Entry 8DBS (electron microscopy, 3.50 A resolution); this record covers chains C and F of the 22 polymer chains in the assembly.

# Chain C
Molecule: ATP synthase subunit alpha
Organism: Escherichia coli
Notes: EC 7.1.2.2
Reference sequence: A0A7U9G3U3 (A0A7U9G3U3_ECOLX); numbering as in UniProt (aligned over 1-513)
Sequence (513 residues; numbered 1 to 513; the number before each row is that of its first residue):
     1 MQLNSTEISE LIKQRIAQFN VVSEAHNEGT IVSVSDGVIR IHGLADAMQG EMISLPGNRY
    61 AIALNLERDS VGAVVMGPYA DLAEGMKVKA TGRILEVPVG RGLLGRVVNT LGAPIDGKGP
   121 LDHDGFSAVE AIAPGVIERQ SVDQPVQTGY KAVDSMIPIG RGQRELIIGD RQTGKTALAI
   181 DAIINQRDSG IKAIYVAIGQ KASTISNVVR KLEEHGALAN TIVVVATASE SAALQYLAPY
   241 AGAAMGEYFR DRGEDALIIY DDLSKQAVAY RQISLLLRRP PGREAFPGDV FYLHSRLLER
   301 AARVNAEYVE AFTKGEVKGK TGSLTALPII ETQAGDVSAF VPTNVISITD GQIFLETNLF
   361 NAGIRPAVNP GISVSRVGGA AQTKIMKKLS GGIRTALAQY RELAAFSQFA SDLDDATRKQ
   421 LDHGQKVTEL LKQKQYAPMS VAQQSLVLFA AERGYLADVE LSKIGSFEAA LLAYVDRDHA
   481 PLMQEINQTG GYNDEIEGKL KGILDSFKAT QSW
Not modelled in the structure: 1, 512-513
Differences from the reference sequence: conflict A47 (Cys in A0A7U9G3U3), A90 (Cys in A0A7U9G3U3), A193 (Cys in A0A7U9G3U3), A243 (Cys in A0A7U9G3U3)
Bound ions: Mg2+: T176 (together with ATP)
Small-molecule neighbours: ATP (adenosine-5'-triphosphate): Y150, D170, R171, Q172, T173, G174, K175, T176, A177, F360, R365, P366, Q433, K434, Q435

# Chain F
Molecule: ATP synthase subunit beta
Organism: Escherichia coli
Notes: EC 7.1.2.2
Reference sequence: A0A192CEZ8 (A0A192CEZ8_ECOLX); residues 0-459 here correspond to UniProt positions 1-460 (UniProt number = residue number + 1)
Sequence (460 residues; numbered 0 to 459; the number before each row is that of its first residue; numbering starts at 0):
     0 MATGKIVQVI GAVVDVEFPQ DAVPRVYDAL EVQNGNERLV LEVQQQLGGG IVRTIAMGSS
    60 DGLRRGLDVK DLEHPIEVPV GKATLGRIMN VLGEPVDMKG EIGEEERWAI HRAAPSYEEL
   120 SNSQELLETG IKVIDLMAPF AKGGKVGLFG GAGVGKTVNM MELIRNIAIE HSGYSVFAGV
   180 GERTREGNDF YHEMTDSNVI DKVSLVYGQM NEPPGNRLRV ALTGLTMAEK FRDEGRDVLL
   240 FVDNIYRYTL AGTEVSALLG RMPSAVGYQP TLAEEMGVLQ ERITSTKTGS ITSVQAVYVP
   300 ADDLTDPSPA TTFAHLDATV VLSRQIASLG IYPAVDPLDS TSRQLDPLVV GQEHYDTARG
   360 VQSILQRYQE LKDIIAILGM DELSEEDKLV VARARKIQRF LSQPFFVAEV FTGSPGKYVS
   420 LKDTIRGFKG IMEGEYDHLP EQAFYMVGSI EEAVEKAKKL
Differences from the reference sequence: conflict A137 (Cys138 in A0A192CEZ8)
Small-molecule neighbours: ADP (adenosine-5'-diphosphate): A151, G152, V153, G154, K155, T156, V157, Y331, Q402, F404, A407, F410

# Interface between chain C and chain F
Contacting residue pairs (57; chain C residue first):
  G43(C) with R64(F), hydrogen bond (backbone-side chain)
  L44(C) with R64(F), hydrogen bond (backbone-side chain)
  A45(C) with R64(F)
  D46(C) with R63(F), salt bridge
  A47(C) with R63(F)
  M48(C) with G61(F); L62(F); R63(F)
  Q49(C) with V8(F), hydrogen bond (side chain-backbone); G10(F); S59(F); D60(F); G61(F), hydrogen bond (backbone-backbone); L62(F)
  L64(C) with V8(F)
  N65(C) with V8(F); I9(F)
  L66(C) with Q7(F); V8(F), hydrogen bond (backbone-backbone); L62(F)
  E67(C) with V6(F); Q7(F); R64(F), hydrogen bond (backbone-side chain)
  R68(C) with V6(F); Q7(F); I50(F)
  S70(C) with R64(F)
  V71(C) with R64(F)
  E130(C) with D60(F)
  V136(C) with T183(F); N187(F), hydrogen bond (backbone-side chain); Q208(F)
  I137(C) with M97(F), hydrophobic
  R139(C) with T183(F); R184(F); N187(F), hydrogen bond (backbone-side chain)
  S141(C) with D188(F)
  R164(C) with R182(F)
  R279(C) with I9(F)
  P280(C) with A256(F); G259(F)
  G288(C) with E253(F); A256(F)
  F291(C) with R216(F); E253(F)
  Y292(C) with N210(F); E211(F)
  S295(C) with M209(F), hydrogen bond (side chain-backbone)
  E299(C) with T183(F), hydrogen bond; M209(F); N210(F)
  S347(C) with R182(F), hydrogen bond (backbone-side chain)
  I348(C) with R182(F); M209(F), hydrophobic
  T349(C) with R182(F), hydrogen bond (backbone-side chain)
  D350(C) with R182(F); R184(F), salt bridge
Other interface residues (no listed pair), chain C (40 interface residues in all): D69, A133, P134, G135, V142, D289, R296, R376, V377
Other interface residues (no listed pair), chain F (35 interface residues in all): E16, V95, E185, G186, Y190, Y206, P212, R246, L257

# Overview
40 residues of chain C and 35 residues of chain F are in contact; the contacts include 12 hydrogen bonds and 2
salt bridges. Polar contacts include D46(C)-R63(F), D350(C)-R184(F) and G43(C)-R64(F). Bound to chain C: ATP.
Chain F binds ADP.
Chain C is ATP synthase subunit alpha and chain F is ATP synthase subunit beta, both from Escherichia coli;
the structure, E. coli ATP synthase imaged in 10mM MgATP State2 "half-up" Fo classified, was determined by
electron microscopy (same publication as 8DBP, 8DBQ, 8DBR, 8DBT, 8DBU, 8DBV and 8DBW).
